3UMQ - chains C and D of the 4 polymer chains in the assembly; structure by X-ray diffraction, 2.20 A resolution.

Chain C (and D):
Name: Peptidoglycan recognition protein 1
Organism: Camelus dromedarius
Notes: chain D of this document is another copy of the same molecule, construct and numbering; everything in this record applies to it too
UniProtKB: Q9GK12 (PGRP1_CAMDR); residues 1-171 here correspond to UniProt positions 23-193 (UniProt number = residue number + 22)
Amino-acid sequence (171 residues; numbered 1 to 171; the number before each row is that of its first residue):
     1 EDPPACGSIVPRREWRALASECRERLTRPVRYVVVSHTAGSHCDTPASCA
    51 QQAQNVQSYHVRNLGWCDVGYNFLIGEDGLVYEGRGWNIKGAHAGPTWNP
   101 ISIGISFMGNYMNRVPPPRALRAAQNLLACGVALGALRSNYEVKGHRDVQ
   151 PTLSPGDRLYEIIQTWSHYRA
Disulfides: Cys6-Cys130, Cys22-Cys67, Cys43-Cys49

How chain C and chain D interact:
Contacting residue pairs - 23 pairs, chain C then chain D:
  Ala39(C) with Leu153(D)
  Tyr59(C) with Arg147(D), hydrogen bond (side chain-backbone); Gln150(D), hydrogen bond (side chain-backbone); Pro151(D), hydrophobic; Thr152(D), hydrogen bond (side chain-backbone)
  His60(C) with Pro151(D)
  Leu64(C) with Arg147(D); Asp148(D); Val149(D); Gln150(D); Pro151(D)
  Trp66(C) with Pro151(D), hydrophobic
  Arg147(C) with Tyr59(D), hydrogen bond (backbone-side chain); Leu64(D)
  Asp148(C) with Leu64(D)
  Gln150(C) with Tyr59(D), hydrogen bond (backbone-side chain); Leu64(D)
  Pro151(C) with Tyr59(D); His60(D); Leu64(D); Trp66(D)
  Thr152(C) with Tyr59(D), hydrogen bond (backbone-side chain)
  Leu153(C) with Ala39(D), hydrophobic
Also at the interface, not in a pair above, chain C (15 interface residues in all): Asn63, Pro96, Asn110, Val149
Also at the interface, not in a pair above, chain D (14 interface residues in all): Pro96, Asn110

Overview:
The interface between chain C and chain D involves 15 residues on one side and 14 on the other; the contacts
include 6 hydrogen bonds. Polar pairs include Tyr59(C)-Arg147(D), Tyr59(C)-Gln150(D) and Tyr59(C)-Thr152(D).
Both chains are Peptidoglycan recognition protein 1 (Camelus dromedarius). Entry 3UMQ (Crystal structure of
peptidoglycan recognition protein-S complexed with butyric acid at 2.2 A resolution) was determined by X-ray
diffraction (same publication as 4FNN, 3UIL, 3USX and 3T2V).
